2A6H - chains A and B of the 6 polymer chains in the assembly; structure by X-ray diffraction, 2.40 A resolution.

# Chain A (and B)
Molecule: DNA-directed RNA polymerase alpha chain
Source organism: Thermus thermophilus
Notes: EC 2.7.7.6; chain B of this document is another copy of the same molecule, construct and numbering; everything in this record applies to it too
Reference sequence: Q5SHR6 (RPOA_THET8); residues 1-315 here = UniProt positions 1-315
Sequence (315 residues; each row starts with the number of its first residue):
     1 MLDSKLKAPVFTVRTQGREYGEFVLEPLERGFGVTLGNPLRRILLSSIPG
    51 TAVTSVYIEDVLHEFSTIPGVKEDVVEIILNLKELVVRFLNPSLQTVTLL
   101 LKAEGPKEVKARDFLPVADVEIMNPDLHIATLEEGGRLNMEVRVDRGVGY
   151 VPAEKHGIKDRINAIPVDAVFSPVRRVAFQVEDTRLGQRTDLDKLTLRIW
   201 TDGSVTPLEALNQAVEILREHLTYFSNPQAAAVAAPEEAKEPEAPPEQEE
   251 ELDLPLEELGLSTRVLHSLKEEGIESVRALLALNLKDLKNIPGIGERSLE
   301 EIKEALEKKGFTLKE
Unresolved in the structure: 230-315

# How chain A and chain B interact
Pairs across the interface - 52 pairs, chain A then chain B:
  Ala8(A) - Tyr224(B)  hydrophobic
  Pro9(A) - Tyr224(B)
  Val10(A) - Gln229(B)
  Phe11(A) - Tyr224(B)
  Phe11(A) - Phe225(B)  hydrophobic
  Phe11(A) - Asn227(B)
  Phe11(A) - Pro228(B)
  Phe11(A) - Gln229(B)  hydrogen bond (backbone-backbone)
  Thr12(A) - Gln229(B)
  Val13(A) - Pro228(B)  hydrophobic
  Val13(A) - Gln229(B)
  Leu25(A) - Tyr224(B)
  Leu25(A) - Phe225(B)  hydrophobic
  Gly31(A) - Arg42(B)  hydrogen bond (backbone-side chain)
  Phe32(A) - Ile43(B)  hydrophobic
  Phe32(A) - Ser47(B)
  Val34(A) - Arg42(B)
  Thr35(A) - Arg42(B)
  Thr35(A) - Ile43(B)
  Leu36(A) - Leu218(B)  hydrophobic
  Leu36(A) - Phe225(B)  hydrophobic
  Pro39(A) - Thr35(B)
  Pro39(A) - Pro39(B)  hydrophobic
  Arg42(A) - Gly31(B)  hydrogen bond (side chain-backbone)
  Arg42(A) - Val34(B)
  Arg42(A) - Thr35(B)  hydrogen bond
  Ile43(A) - Phe32(B)  hydrophobic
  Ser46(A) - Phe32(B)
  Ser47(A) - Phe32(B)
  Val215(A) - Leu222(B)
  Val215(A) - Phe225(B)  hydrophobic
  Ile217(A) - Phe32(B)  hydrophobic
  Leu218(A) - Leu222(B)  hydrophobic
  Arg219(A) - Arg219(B)  hydrogen bond (side chain-backbone)
  Arg219(A) - Leu222(B)
  Arg219(A) - Thr223(B)
  His221(A) - Phe32(B)
  His221(A) - Leu36(B)
  Leu222(A) - Val215(B)  hydrophobic
  Leu222(A) - Leu218(B)  hydrophobic
  Tyr224(A) - Pro9(B)  hydrophobic
  Tyr224(A) - Phe11(B)
  Tyr224(A) - Leu25(B)
  Phe225(A) - Phe11(B)
  Phe225(A) - Leu25(B)  hydrophobic
  Phe225(A) - Leu40(B)  hydrophobic
  Phe225(A) - Val215(B)  hydrophobic
  Asn227(A) - Phe11(B)
  Pro228(A) - Phe11(B)
  Pro228(A) - Val13(B)  hydrophobic
  Gln229(A) - Phe11(B)
  Gln229(A) - Val13(B)
Other interface residues (no listed pair), chain A (35 interface residues in all): Lys5, Lys7, Leu28, Asn38, Leu40, Arg189, Ser226
Other interface residues (no listed pair), chain B (30 interface residues in all): Thr12, Arg30, Asn38, Lys155, Leu211, His221

# In short
The interface between chain A and chain B involves 35 residues on one side and 30 on the other; the contacts
include 5 hydrogen bonds. Polar pairs include Gly31(A)-Arg42(B), Arg42(A)-Thr35(B) and Arg219(A)-Arg219(B).
Both chains are DNA-directed RNA polymerase alpha chain (Thermus thermophilus). Entry 2A6H (Crystal structure
of the T. thermophilus RNA polymerase holoenzyme in complex with antibiotic sterptolydigin) was determined by
X-ray diffraction.
